PDB entry 6T5Y | X-ray diffraction, 1.30 A resolution | chain A

# Chain A
Molecule: Beta-lactamase
Organism: Escherichia coli (strain K12)
Notes: EC 3.5.2.6
Reference sequence: P00811 (AMPC_ECOLI); residues 4-361 here correspond to UniProt positions 20-377 (UniProt number = residue number + 16)
Chain sequence (358 residues; row label = number of the first residue in the row):
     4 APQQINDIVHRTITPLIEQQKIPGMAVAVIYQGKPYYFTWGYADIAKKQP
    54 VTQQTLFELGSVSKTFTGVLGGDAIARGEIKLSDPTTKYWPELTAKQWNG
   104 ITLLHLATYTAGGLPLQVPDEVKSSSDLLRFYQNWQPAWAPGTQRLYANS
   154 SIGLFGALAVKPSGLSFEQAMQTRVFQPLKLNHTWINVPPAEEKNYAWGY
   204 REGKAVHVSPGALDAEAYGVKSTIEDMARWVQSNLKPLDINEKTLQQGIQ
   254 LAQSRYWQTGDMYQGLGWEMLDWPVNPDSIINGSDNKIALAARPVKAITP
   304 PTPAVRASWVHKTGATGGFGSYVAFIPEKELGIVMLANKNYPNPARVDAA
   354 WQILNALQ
Curated features (UniProtKB/Swiss-Prot):
  - active site: Ser64 (Acyl-ester intermediate)
  - binding site (a beta-lactam): Ser64, Gln120, Tyr150, Asn152, Ala318, Asn343
Glycans and other covalent adducts: OPEN FORM - Zidebactam (C8V) linked to Ser64
Bound ions: Zn2+ near His13 (its only coordinating residue here)
Ligand contacts: OPEN FORM - Zidebactam (C8V; (2S,5R)-1-formyl-N'-[(3R)-piperidine-3-carbonyl]-5-[(sulfooxy)amino]piperidine-2-carbohydrazide): Gly63, Lys67, Leu119, Gln120, Asp123, Tyr150, Asn152, Val211, Tyr221, Asn289, Leu293, Lys315, Thr316, Gly317, Ala318, Thr319, Asn346
Reported in the primary citation:
  - binding site for OPEN FORM - Zidebactam: Ser64, Gln120, Tyr150, Asn152, Ser212, Tyr221, Lys315, Thr316, Ala318, Asn346
  - catalytic residues: Ser64
  - catalytic residues: Lys67, Tyr150, Asn152 (citing earlier work)

# In short
OPEN FORM - Zidebactam is covalently linked to Ser64. From UniProt: active-site residue Ser64 and 6
beta-lactam-binding residues. The paper reports catalytic residues Ser64, Lys67 and Tyr150 among others; a
binding site for OPEN FORM - Zidebactam at Ser64, Gln120 and Tyr150 among others.
Chain A is Beta-lactamase (Escherichia coli (strain K12)); the structure, Crystal structure of AmpC from
E.coli with Zidebactam (WCK 5107), was determined by X-ray diffraction together with 6TPM, 6T7L and 6TBW from
the same study.
